PDB entry 6UOT | electron microscopy, 3.30 A resolution | chains b and c of the 48 polymer chains in the assembly

# Chain b (and c)
Name: Lipoprotein PrgK
Organism: Salmonella enterica subsp. enterica serovar Typhimurium
Notes: chain c of this document is another copy of the same molecule, construct and numbering; everything in this record applies to it too
Reference sequence: P41786 (PRGK_SALTY); residue numbers follow UniProt; this construct covers 1-252
Amino-acid sequence (252 residues; numbered 1 to 252; the number before each row is that of its first residue):
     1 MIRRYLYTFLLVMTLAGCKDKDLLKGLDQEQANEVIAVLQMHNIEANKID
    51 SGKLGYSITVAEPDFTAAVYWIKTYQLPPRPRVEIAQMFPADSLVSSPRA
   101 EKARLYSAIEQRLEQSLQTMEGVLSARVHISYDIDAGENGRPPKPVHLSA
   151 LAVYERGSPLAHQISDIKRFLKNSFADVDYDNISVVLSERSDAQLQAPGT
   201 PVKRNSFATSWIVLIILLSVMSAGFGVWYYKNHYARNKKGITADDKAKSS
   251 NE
Not modelled in the structure: 1-19, 204-252
Curated features (UniProtKB/Swiss-Prot):
  - lipidation: C18 (N-palmitoyl cysteine)

# Interface between chain b and chain c
Contacting residue pairs (101; chain b residue first):
  Q29(b) - L24(c)
  Q29(b) - K25(c)  hydrogen bond (side chain-backbone)
  Q29(b) - L27(c)
  N33(b) - L23(c)  hydrogen bond (side chain-backbone)
  N33(b) - L24(c)
  N33(b) - V69(c)
  E34(b) - K73(c)
  A37(b) - V69(c)
  A37(b) - K73(c)
  Q40(b) - F65(c)
  Q40(b) - T66(c)
  Q40(b) - V69(c)
  K48(b) - D22(c)
  K48(b) - L23(c)  hydrogen bond (side chain-backbone)
  D50(b) - K25(c)  salt bridge
  Y56(b) - K25(c)
  R82(b) - Q76(c)  hydrogen bond
  R82(b) - R80(c)
  A86(b) - M88(c)  hydrophobic
  P98(b) - R99(c)  hydrogen bond (backbone-side chain)
  E101(b) - F89(c)
  E101(b) - S97(c)  hydrogen bond
  E101(b) - A100(c)
  K102(b) - R99(c)
  K102(b) - I134(c)
  R104(b) - M88(c)
  R104(b) - F89(c)
  L105(b) - I85(c)  hydrophobic
  L105(b) - F89(c)  hydrophobic
  L105(b) - A103(c)  hydrophobic
  L105(b) - Y132(c)  hydrophobic
  L105(b) - I134(c)  hydrophobic
  Y106(b) - I134(c)
  A108(b) - V83(c)
  A108(b) - I85(c)
  A108(b) - M88(c)  hydrophobic
  I109(b) - I85(c)
  I109(b) - Y132(c)  hydrophobic
  Q111(b) - V83(c)
  Q111(b) - M88(c)
  R112(b) - V83(c)
  R112(b) - E84(c)  salt bridge
  R112(b) - I85(c)
  R112(b) - E110(c)  salt bridge
  R112(b) - E114(c)  salt bridge
  R112(b) - R127(c)
  R112(b) - V128(c)  hydrogen bond (side chain-backbone)
  R112(b) - H129(c)
  L113(b) - H129(c)
  Q115(b) - R80(c)
  Q115(b) - R127(c)
  S116(b) - R127(c)  hydrogen bond
  S116(b) - H129(c)  hydrogen bond
  S116(b) - L151(c)
  Q118(b) - R80(c)
  T119(b) - R127(c)
  T119(b) - L151(c)
  M120(b) - L151(c)  hydrophobic
  E121(b) - S188(c)
  L124(b) - T74(c)
  L124(b) - Y75(c)  hydrophobic
  S125(b) - T74(c)  hydrogen bond (side chain-backbone)
  S125(b) - Q76(c)  hydrogen bond
  P143(b) - D135(c)
  P143(b) - N139(c)
  E155(b) - Y75(c)  hydrogen bond
  D166(b) - V186(c)
  R169(b) - D181(c)  hydrogen bond (side chain-backbone)
  R169(b) - I183(c)
  R169(b) - S184(c)  hydrogen bond (backbone-side chain)
  F170(b) - H129(c)
  F170(b) - S149(c)
  F170(b) - L151(c)  hydrophobic
  F170(b) - S184(c)
  F170(b) - V186(c)  hydrophobic
  N173(b) - H147(c)  hydrogen bond
  N173(b) - L148(c)  hydrogen bond (backbone-backbone)
  N173(b) - S149(c)
  N173(b) - D181(c)  hydrogen bond (side chain-backbone)
  N173(b) - N182(c)  hydrogen bond (side chain-backbone)
  N173(b) - S184(c)
  S174(b) - H129(c)
  S174(b) - I130(c)
  S174(b) - S131(c)
  F175(b) - S131(c)  hydrogen bond (backbone-side chain)
  F175(b) - H147(c)
  A176(b) - S131(c)  hydrogen bond (backbone-side chain)
  A176(b) - K144(c)
  A176(b) - H147(c)  hydrogen bond (backbone-side chain)
  R190(b) - Y70(c)  hydrogen bond
  R190(b) - W71(c)
  R190(b) - T74(c)
  S191(b) - Y70(c)  hydrogen bond (backbone-side chain)
  D192(b) - Y70(c)  hydrogen bond (backbone-side chain)
  A193(b) - Y70(c)  hydrophobic
  Q194(b) - A67(c)
  Q194(b) - Y70(c)
  L195(b) - A67(c)  hydrophobic
  Q196(b) - T66(c)
  A197(b) - T66(c)
  P198(b) - T66(c)
Other interface residues (no listed pair), chain b (52 interface residues in all): I36, E45, A136, K172, D177
Other interface residues (no listed pair), chain c (57 interface residues in all): K21, H42, I72, P81, R82, Q111, P145, V153, Y180, E189

# Summary
52 residues of chain b and 57 residues of chain c are in contact, with 24 hydrogen bonds and 4 salt bridges.
Polar pairs include D50(b)-K25(c), R112(b)-E84(c) and R112(b)-E110(c).
Chain b and chain c are both Lipoprotein PrgK (Salmonella enterica subsp. enterica serovar Typhimurium); the
structure, Cryo-EM structure of the PrgHK periplasmic ring from the Salmonella SPI-1 type III secretion needle
complex ..., was determined by electron microscopy together with 6UOV from the same study.
